Entry 9NY8 (X-ray diffraction, 2.10 A resolution); this record covers chains A and D of the 4 polymer chains in the assembly.

Chain A:
Protein: Ribose operon repressor
Organism: Escherichia coli
UniProtKB: P0ACQ0 (RBSR_ECOLI); residue numbers follow UniProt; this construct covers 2-330
Amino-acid sequence (330 residues; each row starts with the number of its first residue):
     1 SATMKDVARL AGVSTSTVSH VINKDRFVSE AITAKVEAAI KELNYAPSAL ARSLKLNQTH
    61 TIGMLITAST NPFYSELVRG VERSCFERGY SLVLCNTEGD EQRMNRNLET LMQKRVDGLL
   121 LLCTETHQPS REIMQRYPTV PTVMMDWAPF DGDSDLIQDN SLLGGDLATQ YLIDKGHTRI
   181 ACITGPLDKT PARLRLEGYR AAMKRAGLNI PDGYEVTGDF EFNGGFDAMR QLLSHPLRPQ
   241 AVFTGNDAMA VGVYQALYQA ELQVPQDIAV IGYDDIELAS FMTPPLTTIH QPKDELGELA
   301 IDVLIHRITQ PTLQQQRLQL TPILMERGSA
Differences from the reference sequence: expression tag (1)
Swiss-Prot annotation at these positions:
  - DNA-binding region: Met4 to Asn23 (H-T-H motif)

Chain D:
Molecule: ribose operon
Sequence (30 nucleotides; row label = number of the first residue in the row):
     1 CTCCATCAGC GAAACGTTTC GCTGACCCAC

Interface between chain A and chain D:
Pairs across the interface - 24 pairs, chain A then chain D:
  Thr3(A) with DG16(D), phosphate contact; DT17(D), phosphate contact
  Met4(A) with DT17(D), hydrogen bond to the phosphate; DT18(D), base contact
  Thr15(A) with DT18(D), hydrogen bond to the base
  Ser16(A) with DT19(D), hydrogen bond to the base; DC20(D), base contact
  Ser19(A) with DT18(D), hydrogen bond to the phosphate; DT19(D), base contact
  His20(A) with DT19(D), base contact
  Asn23(A) with DT18(D), hydrogen bond to the phosphate
  Tyr45(A) with DT17(D), hydrogen bond to the phosphate
  Pro47(A) with DT17(D), phosphate contact
  Ser48(A) with DG16(D), phosphate contact; DT17(D), hydrogen bond to the phosphate
  Ala51(A) with DG16(D), hydrogen bond to the base; DT17(D), sugar contact
  Arg52(A) with DT17(D), sugar contact; DT18(D), salt bridge to the phosphate
  Lys55(A) with DG16(D), base contact; DT17(D), base contact; DT18(D), base contact
  Leu56(A) with DT18(D), phosphate contact; DT19(D), phosphate contact
Also at the interface, not in a pair above, chain A (18 interface residues in all): Lys5, Arg26, Ala46, Leu54
Also at the interface, not in a pair above, chain D (6 interface residues in all): DG21

In short:
18 residues of chain A face 6 of chain D across their interface; the contacts include 8 hydrogen bonds and 1
salt bridge. Polar contacts include Thr15(A)-DT18(D), Ser16(A)-DT19(D) and Ala51(A)-DG16(D).
Here chain A is Ribose operon repressor (Escherichia coli) and chain D is ribose operon. Entry 9NY8 (Crystal
structure of the ribose operon repressor, RbsR, bound to ribose operon) was determined by X-ray diffraction,
deposited together with 9NY7.
